Entry 8VWY (electron microscopy, 2.78 A resolution); this record covers chains A and E of the 6 polymer chains in the assembly.

[Chain A]
Molecule: Adhesion G protein-coupled receptor B3
Organism: Mus musculus
UniProtKB: Q80ZF8 (AGRB3_MOUSE); residues 1-264 here correspond to UniProt positions 27-290 (UniProt number = residue number + 26)
Chain sequence (273 residues; each row starts with the number of its first residue):
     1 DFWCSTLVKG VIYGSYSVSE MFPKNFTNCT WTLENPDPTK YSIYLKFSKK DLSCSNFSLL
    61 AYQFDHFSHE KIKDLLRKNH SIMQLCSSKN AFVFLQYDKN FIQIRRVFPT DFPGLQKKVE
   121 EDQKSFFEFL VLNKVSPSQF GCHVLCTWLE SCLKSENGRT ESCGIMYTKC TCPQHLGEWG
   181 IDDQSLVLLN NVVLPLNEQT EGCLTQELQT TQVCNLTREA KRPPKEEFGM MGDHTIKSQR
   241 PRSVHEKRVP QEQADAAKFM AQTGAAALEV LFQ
Unresolved in the structure: 1-3, 108-124, 153-162, 174-273
Disulfide bonds: Cys4-Cys29, Cys54-Cys86, Cys142-Cys170, Cys146-Cys172, Cys152-Cys163
Sequence notes: expression tag (265-273)
Swiss-Prot annotation at these positions:
  - glycosylation (N-linked (GlcNAc...) asparagine): Asn25, Asn28, Asn56, Asn79, Asn215
What the authors report for this chain:
  - Ca2+ coordination through a water molecule: Asp37, Lys40
  - specificity-determining residues: Glu34, Thr39 (proposed by the authors, not directly observed)

[Chain E]
Molecule: Complement C1q-like protein 3
Organism: Mus musculus
UniProtKB: Q9ESN4 (C1QL3_MOUSE); residues 4-137 here correspond to UniProt positions 122-255 (UniProt number = residue number + 118)
Chain sequence (143 residues; row label = number of the first residue in the row; numbers below 1 keep their minus sign (Asp-5 is residue -5)):
    -5 DASHHHHHHS TVPKIAFYAG LKRQHEGYEV LKFDDVVTNL GNHYDPTTGK FTCSIPGIYF
    55 FTYHVLMRGG DGTSMWADLC KNNQVRASAI AQDADQNYDY ASNSVVLHLE PGDEVYIKLD
   115 GGKAHGGNNN KYSTFSGFII YAD
Unresolved in the structure: -5 to 5
Sequence notes: expression tag (-5 to 3)
Bound ions: Ca2+ site 1 near Asp72 (its only coordinating residue here); Ca2+ site 2: Asp87, Asp93 (shared with 2 residues of chain H; 2 residues of chain I); Ca2+ site 3: Asp87 (shared with 1 residue of chain H; 1 residue of chain I); Ca2+ site 4: Asp89 (shared with 1 residue of chain H; 1 residue of chain I); Ca2+ site 5: Asp93 (shared with 1 residue of chain H; 1 residue of chain I)
What the authors report for this chain:
  - mutagenesis - D72A, Y126A: unchanged binding to Adhesion G protein-coupled receptor B3 (chain A)
  - mutagenesis - N122A/N124A/Y126A: abolished binding to Adhesion G protein-coupled receptor B3 (chain A)

[How chain A and chain E interact]
Residue-residue contacts (16; chain A residue first):
  Glu34(A) with Asn122(E), hydrogen bond; Asn123(E)
  Pro36(A) with Asn124(E), hydrogen bond (backbone-side chain)
  Asp37(A) with Asn124(E), hydrogen bond; Tyr126(E), hydrogen bond
  Pro38(A) with Tyr92(E)
  Thr39(A) with Tyr92(E); His119(E); Tyr126(E), hydrogen bond
  Asp65(A) with Gln18(E)
  His66(A) with Arg17(E)
  Asn100(A) with Gly120(E), hydrogen bond (side chain-backbone); Gly121(E); Asn122(E), hydrogen bond
  Phe101(A) with Asn122(E)
  Lys134(A) with Tyr92(E)
Interface residues without a listed pair, chain A (12 interface residues in all): Lys40, Asp98
Interface residues without a listed pair, chain E (12 interface residues in all): Leu60, Arg62
The authors on this interface:
  - specific contacts: Glu34(A)-Asn122(E) (hydrogen bond), Asp37(A)-Tyr126(E) (hydrogen bond), Asn124(E)-Asp37(A) (hydrogen bond)
  - hot spots on chain A (mutagenesis) - T39R, K40A: abolished binding to Complement C1q-like protein 3 (chain E)

[In short]
Chain A and chain E each contribute 12 residues to their interface; the contacts include 7 hydrogen bonds.
Polar contacts include Glu34(A)-Asn122(E), Pro36(A)-Asn124(E) and Asp37(A)-Asn124(E). The authors report
hydrogen bonds between Glu34(A) and Asn122(E), Asp37(A) and Tyr126(E) and Asn124(E) and Asp37(A). From the
paper: T39R and K40A of chain A abolish binding to Complement C1q-like protein 3 (chain E); water-mediated
Ca2+ coordination by Asp37(A) and Lys40(A); 5 substitutions were tested in all.
Here chain A is Adhesion G protein-coupled receptor B3 and chain E is Complement C1q-like protein 3, both from
Mus musculus. Entry 8VWY (Complex structure of mouse C1ql3 with BAI3) was determined by electron microscopy.
